Entry 6P19 (electron microscopy, 3.80 A resolution); this record covers chains 2 and D of the 9 polymer chains in the assembly.

[Chain 2]
Molecule: DNA (123-MER) fragment carrying phage-21 pR' promoter, pause element, and transcribed region, template strand
Sequence (123 nucleotides; row label = number of the first residue in the row):
     1 CTACCACAACGAGGTACCTCTCCACCACTCACCCAAAATTTAAATCCCAC
    51 CCTTCCAACTTAACACTCACTAACTCCACCTTATGCGAATAGTGTTGCTC
   101 ATTTGCTCAATGATGTCAACACG
Unresolved in the structure: 1, 29-123

[Chain D]
Name: DNA-directed RNA polymerase subunit beta'
Organism: Escherichia coli (strain K12)
Notes: EC 2.7.7.6
UniProtKB: P0A8T7 (RPOC_ECOLI); numbering as in UniProt (aligned over 1-1407)
Amino-acid sequence (1430 residues; each row starts with the number of its first residue):
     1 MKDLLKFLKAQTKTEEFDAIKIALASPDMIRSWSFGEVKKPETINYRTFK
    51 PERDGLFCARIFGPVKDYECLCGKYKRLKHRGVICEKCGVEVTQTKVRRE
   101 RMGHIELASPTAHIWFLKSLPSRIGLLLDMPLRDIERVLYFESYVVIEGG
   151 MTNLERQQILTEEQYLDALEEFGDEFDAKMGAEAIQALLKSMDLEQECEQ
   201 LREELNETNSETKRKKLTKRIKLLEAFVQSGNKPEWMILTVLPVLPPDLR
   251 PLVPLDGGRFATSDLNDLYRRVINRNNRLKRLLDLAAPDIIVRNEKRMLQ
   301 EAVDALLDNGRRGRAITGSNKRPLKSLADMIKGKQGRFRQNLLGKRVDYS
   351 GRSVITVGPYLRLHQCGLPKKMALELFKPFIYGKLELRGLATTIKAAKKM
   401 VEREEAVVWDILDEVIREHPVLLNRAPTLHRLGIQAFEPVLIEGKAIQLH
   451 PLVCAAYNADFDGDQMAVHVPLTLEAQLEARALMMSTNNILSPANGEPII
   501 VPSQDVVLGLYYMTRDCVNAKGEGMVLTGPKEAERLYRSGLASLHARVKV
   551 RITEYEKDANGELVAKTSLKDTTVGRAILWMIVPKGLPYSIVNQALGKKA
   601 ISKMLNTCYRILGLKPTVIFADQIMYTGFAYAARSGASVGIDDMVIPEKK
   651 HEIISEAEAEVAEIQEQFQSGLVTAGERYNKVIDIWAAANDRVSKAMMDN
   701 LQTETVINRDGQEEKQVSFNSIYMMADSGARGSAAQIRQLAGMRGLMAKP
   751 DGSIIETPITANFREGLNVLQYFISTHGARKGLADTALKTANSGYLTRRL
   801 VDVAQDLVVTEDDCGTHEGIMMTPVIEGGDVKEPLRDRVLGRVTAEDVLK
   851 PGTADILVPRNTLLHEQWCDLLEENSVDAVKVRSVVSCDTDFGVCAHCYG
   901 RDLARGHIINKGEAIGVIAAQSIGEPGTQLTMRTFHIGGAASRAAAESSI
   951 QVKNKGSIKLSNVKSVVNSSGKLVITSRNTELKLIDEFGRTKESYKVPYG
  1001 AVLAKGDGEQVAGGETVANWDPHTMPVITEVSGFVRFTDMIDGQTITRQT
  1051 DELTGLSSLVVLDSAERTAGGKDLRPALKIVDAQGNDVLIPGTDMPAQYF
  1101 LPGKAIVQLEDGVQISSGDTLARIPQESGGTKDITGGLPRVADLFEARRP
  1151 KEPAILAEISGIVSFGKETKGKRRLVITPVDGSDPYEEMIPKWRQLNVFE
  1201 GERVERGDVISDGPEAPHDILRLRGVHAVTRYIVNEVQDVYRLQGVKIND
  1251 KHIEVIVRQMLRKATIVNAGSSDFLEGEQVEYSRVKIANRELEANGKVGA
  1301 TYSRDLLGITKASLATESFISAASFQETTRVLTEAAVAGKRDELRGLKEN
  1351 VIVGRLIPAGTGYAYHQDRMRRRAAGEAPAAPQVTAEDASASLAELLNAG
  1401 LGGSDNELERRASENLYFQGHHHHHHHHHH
Unresolved in the structure: 1-14, 931-956, 1127-1135, 1377-1430
Construct notes: expression tag (1408-1430)
Metal / ion sites: Zn2+ site 1: Cys-70, Leu-71, Cys-72; Mg2+: Asp-460, Asp-462, Asp-464 (shared with 1 residue of chain R); Zn2+ site 2: Cys-814, Cys-888, Cys-895, Cys-898
Swiss-Prot annotation at these positions:
  - binding site (Zn(2+)): Cys-70, Cys-72, Cys-85, Cys-88, Cys-814, Cys-888, Cys-895, Cys-898
  - binding site (Mg(2+)): Asp-460, Asp-462, Asp-464
  - modified residue: Lys-983 (N6-acetyllysine)
  - mutagenesis: Gln-504 (Q504P: Resistant to antibiotics salinamide A and B), Asn-690 (N690D: Resistant to antibiotics salinamide A and B), Met-697 (M697V: Resistant to antibiotics salinamide A and B), Ala-735 (A735T: Resistant to antibiotics salinamide A and B), Arg-738 (R738C/H/P/S: Resistant to antibiotics salinamide A and B), Ala-748 (A748E: Resistant to antibiotics salinamide A and B), Pro-758 (P758S/T: Resistant to antibiotics salinamide A and B), Phe-763 (F763C: Resistant to antibiotics salinamide A and B), Ser-775 (S775A: Resistant to antibiotics salinamide A and B), Ala-779 (A779T/V: Resistant to antibiotics salinamide A and B), Arg-780 (R780C: Resistant to antibiotics salinamide A and B), Gly-782 (G782A/C: Resistant to antibiotics salinamide A and B), 1 further mutagenesis entry in UniProt

[How chain 2 and chain D interact]
Residue-residue contacts (25):
  DT2(2) / Ser-210(D)  phosphate contact
  DT2(2) / Lys-213(D)  salt bridge to the phosphate
  DA3(2) / Glu-211(D)  phosphate contact
  DC4(2) / Met-1189(D)  phosphate contact
  DC10(2) / Leu-120(D)  sugar contact
  DG11(2) / Arg-311(D)  salt bridge to the phosphate
  DG11(2) / Thr-1329(D)  phosphate contact
  DA12(2) / Gln-1326(D)  hydrogen bond to the phosphate
  DA12(2) / Glu-1327(D)  phosphate contact
  DG13(2) / Arg-339(D)  salt bridge to the phosphate
  DG13(2) / Arg-798(D)  salt bridge to the phosphate
  DG14(2) / Lys-334(D)  phosphate contact
  DG14(2) / Pro-427(D)  base contact
  DG14(2) / Thr-790(D)  base contact
  DG14(2) / Ala-791(D)  sugar contact
  DT15(2) / Lys-334(D)  phosphate contact
  DT15(2) / Arg-339(D)  salt bridge to the phosphate
  DT15(2) / Pro-427(D)  base contact
  DA16(2) / Arg-352(D)  sugar contact
  DA16(2) / Ala-426(D)  sugar contact
  DC17(2) / Arg-346(D)  salt bridge to the phosphate
  DC17(2) / Arg-352(D)  hydrogen bond to the sugar
  DC23(2) / Leu-255(D)  base contact
  DA24(2) / Arg-270(D)  hydrogen bond to the base
  DA24(2) / Ser-319(D)  sugar contact
Also at the interface, not in a pair above, chain D (26 interface residues in all): Lys-118, Thr-212, Gly-794, Tyr-795, Arg-1330

[Overview]
13 residues of chain 2 and 26 residues of chain D are in contact; the contacts include 3 hydrogen bonds and 6
salt bridges. Among the polar pairs are DA24(2)/Arg-270(D), DC17(2)/Arg-352(D) and DA12(2)/Gln-1326(D).
Chain 2 is DNA (123-MER) fragment carrying phage-21 pR' promoter, pause element, and transcribed region,
template strand and chain D is DNA-directed RNA polymerase subunit beta' (Escherichia coli (strain K12)); the
structure, Q21 transcription antitermination complex: loaded complex, was determined by electron microscopy,
deposited together with 6P18, 6P1A, 6P1B and 6P1C.
